PDB entry 2PME | X-ray diffraction, 2.90 A resolution | chain A

Chain A:
Protein: Glycyl-tRNA synthetase
From: Homo sapiens
Notes: EC 6.1.1.14
UniProt: P41250 (SYG_HUMAN); residues 1-685 here correspond to UniProt positions 55-739 (UniProt number = residue number + 54)
Chain sequence (693 residues; numbered 1 to 693; the number before each row is that of its first residue):
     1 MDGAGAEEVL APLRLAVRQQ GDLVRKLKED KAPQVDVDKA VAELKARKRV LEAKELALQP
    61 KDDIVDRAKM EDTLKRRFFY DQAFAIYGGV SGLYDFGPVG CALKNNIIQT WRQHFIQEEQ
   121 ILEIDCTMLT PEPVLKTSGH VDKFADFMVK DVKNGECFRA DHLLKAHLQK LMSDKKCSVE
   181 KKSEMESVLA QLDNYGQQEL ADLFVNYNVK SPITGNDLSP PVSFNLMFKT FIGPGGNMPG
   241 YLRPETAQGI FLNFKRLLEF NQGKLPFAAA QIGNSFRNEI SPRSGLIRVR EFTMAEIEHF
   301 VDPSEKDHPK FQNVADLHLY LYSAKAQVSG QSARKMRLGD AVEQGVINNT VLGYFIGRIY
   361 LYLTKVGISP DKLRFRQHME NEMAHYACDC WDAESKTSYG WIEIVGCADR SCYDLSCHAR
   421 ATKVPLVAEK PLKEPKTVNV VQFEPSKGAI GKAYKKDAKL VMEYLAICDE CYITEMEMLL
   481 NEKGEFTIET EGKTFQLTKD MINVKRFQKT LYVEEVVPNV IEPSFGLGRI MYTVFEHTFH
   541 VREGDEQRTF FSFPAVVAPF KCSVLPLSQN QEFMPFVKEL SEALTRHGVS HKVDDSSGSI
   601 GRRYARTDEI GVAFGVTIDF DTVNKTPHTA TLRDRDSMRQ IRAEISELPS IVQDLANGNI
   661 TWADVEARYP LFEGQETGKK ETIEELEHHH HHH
Disordered / not traced: 1-62, 382-386, 421-504, 545-546, 675-693
Construct notes: cloning artifact (686-693)
Swiss-Prot annotation at these positions:
  - binding site (glycine): Glu245, Glu296, Glu522 to Ser524
  - binding site (ATP): Arg277 to Glu279, Arg288, Val289, Glu403, Ile404, Arg529
  - modified residue: Lys150 (N6-acetyllysine), Tyr399 (Phosphotyrosine), Lys447 (N6-acetyllysine), Ser646 (Phosphoserine), Thr682 (Phosphothreonine)
Reported in the primary citation:
  - self-association interface (contacts with another copy of this molecule): Phe78 to Thr137, Phe224 to Leu242, Leu252 to Glu291
  - disease-associated variants - G526R: abolished catalytic activity on tRNAGly
  - disease-associated variants - G526R: abolished catalytic activity on glycine-dependent ATP-PPi exchange
  - disease-associated variants - G526R: increased binding to dimer
  - disease-associated variants - G526R: increased binding to endogenous GlyRS
  - conformationally variable residues (loop rearrangement): Phe231 to Met238

Summary:
From UniProt: 5 glycine-binding residues and 8 ATP-binding residues. The paper reports that G526R abolishes
catalytic activity on tRNAGly; conformational variability at Phe231.
Chain A is Glycyl-tRNA synthetase (Homo sapiens); the structure, The Apo crystal Structure of the glycyl-tRNA
synthetase, was determined by X-ray diffraction (same publication as 2PMF).
